Entry 2PYE (X-ray diffraction, 2.30 A resolution); this record covers chains A and E of the 5 polymer chains in the assembly.

== Chain A ==
Protein: HLA class I histocompatibility antigen, A-2 alpha chain
Organism: Homo sapiens
Notes: fragment: extracellular domains alpha 1, alpha2 and alpha3, residues 25-299
UniProtKB: P01892 (1A02_HUMAN); residues 1-276 here correspond to UniProt positions 25-300 (UniProt number = residue number + 24)
Chain sequence (276 residues; row label = number of the first residue in the row):
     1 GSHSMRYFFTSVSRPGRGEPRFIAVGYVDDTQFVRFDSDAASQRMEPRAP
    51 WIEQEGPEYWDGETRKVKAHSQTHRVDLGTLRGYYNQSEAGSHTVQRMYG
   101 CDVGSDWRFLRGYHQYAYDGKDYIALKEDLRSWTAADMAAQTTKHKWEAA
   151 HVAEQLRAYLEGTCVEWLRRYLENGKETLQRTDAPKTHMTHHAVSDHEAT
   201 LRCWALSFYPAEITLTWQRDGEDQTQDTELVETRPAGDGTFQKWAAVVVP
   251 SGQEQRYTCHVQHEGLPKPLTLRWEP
Disulfide bonds: Cys101-Cys164, Cys203-Cys259
Residues lining bound ligands: polyethylene glycol fragment (7PE; 2-(2-(2-(2-(2-(2-ethoxyethoxy)ethoxy)ethoxy)ethoxy)ethoxy)ethanol): Tyr27, Asp30, Thr31, Gln32, Arg35, Arg48, Pro235, Ala236, Gly237, Asp238, Gly239, Thr240, Phe241

== Chain E ==
Protein: T-Cell Receptor, Beta Chain
Organism: Homo sapiens
UniProtKB: Q6NS87 (Q6NS87_HUMAN); residues 101-241 here correspond to UniProt positions 126-266 (UniProt number = residue number + 25)
Chain sequence (242 residues; numbered 0 to 241; the number before each row is that of its first residue; numbering starts at 0):
     0 MGVTQTPKFQVLKTGQSMTLQCAQDMNHEYMSWYRQDPGMGLRLIHYSVG
    50 AGTTDQGEVPNGYNVSRSTIEDFPLRLLSAAPSQTSVYFCASSYLGNTGE
   100 LFFGEGSRLTVLEDLKNVFPPEVAVFEPSEAEISHTQKATLVCLATGFYP
   150 DHVELSWWVNGKEVHSGVCTDPQPLKEQPALNDSRYALSSRLRVSATFWQ
   200 DPRNHFRCQVQFYGLSENDEWTQDRAKPVTQIVSAEAWGRAD
Disulfide bonds: Cys21-Cys89, Cys142-Cys207

== How chain A and chain E interact ==
Pairs across the interface - 15 pairs, chain A then chain E:
  Arg65(A) - Tyr46(E)  hydrogen bond
  Arg65(A) - Val48(E)
  Arg65(A) - Asp54(E)  salt bridge
  Lys68(A) - Thr52(E)
  Ala69(A) - Val48(E)
  Ala69(A) - Leu94(E)  hydrophobic
  Gln72(A) - Glu28(E)
  Gln72(A) - Val48(E)
  Gln72(A) - Gly49(E)
  Gln72(A) - Ala50(E)  hydrogen bond (side chain-backbone)
  Gln72(A) - Ile69(E)
  Thr73(A) - Glu28(E)  hydrogen bond
  Val76(A) - Asn26(E)
  Val76(A) - Ile69(E)  hydrophobic
  Ala150(A) - Asn96(E)
Also at the interface, not in a pair above, chain A (8 interface residues in all): Gln155

== Summary ==
The interface between chain A and chain E involves 8 residues on one side and 11 on the other, with 3 hydrogen
bonds and 1 salt bridge. Among the polar pairs are Arg65(A)-Asp54(E), Arg65(A)-Tyr46(E) and Gln72(A)-Ala50(E).
Bound to chain A: polyethylene glycol fragment.
Here chain A is HLA class I histocompatibility antigen, A-2 alpha chain and chain E is T-Cell Receptor, Beta
Chain, both from Homo sapiens. Entry 2PYE (Crystal Structures of High Affinity Human T-Cell Receptors Bound to
pMHC RevealNative Diagonal Binding Geometry TCR ...) was determined by X-ray diffraction (same publication as
2P5E, 2P5W and 2PYF).
